Entry 4TY7 (X-ray diffraction, 2.09 A resolution); this record covers chain A.

== Chain A ==
Protein: Coagulation factor XI
Organism: Homo sapiens
Notes: EC 3.4.21.27; fragment: Light chain
UniProt: P03951 (FA11_HUMAN); the construct lacks a stretch of the UniProt sequence and is renumbered around it, so the offset changes along the chain: 16-36 = UniProt 388-408; 37-58 = UniProt 411-432; 59-65 = UniProt 435-441; 66-143 = UniProt 444-521; 3 more segments
Chain sequence (244 residues; numbered 16 to 251 plus 9 insertion-coded residues; 1 number in that range is skipped by the numbering (no residue carries it; nothing is unmodelled there); the number before each row is that of its first residue; a row labelled like 36A-36B holds insertion residues (36A, then the next letters in order)):
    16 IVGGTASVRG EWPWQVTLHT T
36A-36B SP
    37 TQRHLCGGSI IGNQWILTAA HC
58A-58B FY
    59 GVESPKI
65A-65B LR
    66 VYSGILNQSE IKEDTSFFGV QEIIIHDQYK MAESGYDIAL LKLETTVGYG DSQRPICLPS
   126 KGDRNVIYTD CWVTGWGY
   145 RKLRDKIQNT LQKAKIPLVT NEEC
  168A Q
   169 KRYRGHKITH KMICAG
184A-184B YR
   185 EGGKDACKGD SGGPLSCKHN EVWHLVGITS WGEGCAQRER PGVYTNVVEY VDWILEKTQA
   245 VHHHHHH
Not modelled in the structure: 246-251
Sequence notes: engineered mutation Gly113 (Asn491 in P03951), Gly115 (Thr493 in P03951); expression tag (246-251)
UniProt features mapped onto this chain:
  - active site (Charge relay system): His57, Asp102, Ser195
  - binding site (heparin): Lys169 to Arg172
  - glycosylation: Asn72 (N-linked (GlcNAc...) (complex) asparagine)
Cystine bridges: Cys42-Cys58, Cys136-Cys201, Cys168-Cys182, Cys191-Cys219
Residues lining bound ligands: 39F (trans-N-{(1S)-1-[4-(3-amino-2H-indazol-6-yl)-5-chloro-1H-imidazol-2-yl]-2-phenylethyl}-4-(aminomethyl)cyclohexane-1-carboxamide): Arg39, His40, Leu41, Cys42, His57, Cys58, Tyr143, Ile151, Asp189, Ala190, Cys191, Lys192, Gly193, Asp194, Ser195, Thr213, Ser214, Trp215, Gly216, Gly218, Cys219, Gly226

== Summary ==
Ligands of chain A: compound 39F. From UniProt: 3 active-site residues and 4 heparin-binding residues.
Chain A is Coagulation factor XI (Homo sapiens); the structure, Factor XIa in complex with the inhibitor
(2S)-6-amino-N-{(1S)-1-[4-(3-amino-2H-indazol-6-yl)-5-chloro-1H-imidazol-2-yl]-2-phenylethyl}-2-ethylhexanamide,
was determined by X-ray diffraction together with 4TY6 from the same study.
